Entry 1S3Q (X-ray diffraction, 2.10 A resolution); this record covers chains B and G of the 12 polymer chains in the assembly.

== Chain B (and G) ==
Name: ferritin
Organism: Archaeoglobus fulgidus
Notes: chain G of this document is another copy of the same molecule, construct and numbering; everything in this record applies to it too
Reference sequence: O29424 (O29424_ARCFU); residues 1-173 here = UniProt positions 1-173
Amino-acid sequence (173 residues; each row starts with the number of its first residue):
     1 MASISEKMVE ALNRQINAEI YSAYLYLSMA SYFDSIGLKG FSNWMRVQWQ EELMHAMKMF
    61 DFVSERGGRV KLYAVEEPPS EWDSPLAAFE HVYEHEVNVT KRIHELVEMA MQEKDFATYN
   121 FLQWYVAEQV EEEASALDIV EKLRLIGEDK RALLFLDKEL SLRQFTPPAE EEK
Not modelled in the structure: 1-2, 165-173 (chain G: 1, 165-173)
Modified residues: Mse1 (selenomethionine); Mse8, Mse29, Mse45, Mse54, Mse57, Mse59, Mse109, Mse111 (selenomethionine; parent Met)
Construct notes: modified residue (1, 8, 29, 45, 54, 57, 59, 109, 111)
Metal / ion sites: Zn2+ site 1: Glu19, Glu52, His55; Zn2+ site 2: Glu52, Glu96, Glu132

== Interface between chain B and chain G ==
Contacting residue pairs (11; chain B residue first):
  Mse111(B) with Lys150(G), hydrogen bond (backbone-side chain); Arg151(G); Leu154(G), hydrophobic
  Phe116(B) with Ile36(G); Gly37(G); Leu38(G), hydrophobic; Leu154(G), hydrophobic
  Tyr119(B) with Arg151(G); Leu154(G), hydrophobic
  Asn120(B) with Leu154(G); Lys158(G)
Other interface residues (no listed pair), chain B (5 interface residues in all): Lys114
Other interface residues (no listed pair), chain G (8 interface residues in all): Leu153

== Overview ==
5 residues of chain B face 8 of chain G across their interface, with 1 hydrogen bond. Its one hydrogen-bonded
contact is Mse111(B)-Lys150(G). Glu19(B), Glu52(B) and His55(B) form the Zn2+ site 1. Glu52(B), Glu96(B) and
Glu132(B) coordinate Zn2+ site 2.
Chain B and chain G are both ferritin (Archaeoglobus fulgidus); the structure, Crystal structures of a novel
open pore ferritin from the hyperthermophilic Archaeon Archaeoglobus fulgidus, was determined by X-ray
diffraction together with 1SQ3 from the same study.
